9KEU - chains G and F of the 12 polymer chains in the assembly; structure by electron microscopy, 3.70 A resolution.

== Chain G ==
Molecule: Template strand DNA of the promoter
Sequence (100 nucleotides; each row starts with the number of its first residue):
     1 TGCATCCGTGAGTCGAGGGTAATAACGGCCTGTACGCGTCCGTTTCCGGC
    51 ACCCCAAATGAACCGTCCCTGGCTCCAAGGTGAACTCTGGGCGACGAGTG
Disordered / not traced: 78-100

== Chain F ==
Molecule: RNA polymerase sigma factor SigA
From: Mycobacterium tuberculosis H37Rv
UniProtKB: P9WGI1 (SIGA_MYCTU); residues 1-528 here = UniProt positions 1-528
Chain sequence (528 residues; row label = number of the first residue in the row):
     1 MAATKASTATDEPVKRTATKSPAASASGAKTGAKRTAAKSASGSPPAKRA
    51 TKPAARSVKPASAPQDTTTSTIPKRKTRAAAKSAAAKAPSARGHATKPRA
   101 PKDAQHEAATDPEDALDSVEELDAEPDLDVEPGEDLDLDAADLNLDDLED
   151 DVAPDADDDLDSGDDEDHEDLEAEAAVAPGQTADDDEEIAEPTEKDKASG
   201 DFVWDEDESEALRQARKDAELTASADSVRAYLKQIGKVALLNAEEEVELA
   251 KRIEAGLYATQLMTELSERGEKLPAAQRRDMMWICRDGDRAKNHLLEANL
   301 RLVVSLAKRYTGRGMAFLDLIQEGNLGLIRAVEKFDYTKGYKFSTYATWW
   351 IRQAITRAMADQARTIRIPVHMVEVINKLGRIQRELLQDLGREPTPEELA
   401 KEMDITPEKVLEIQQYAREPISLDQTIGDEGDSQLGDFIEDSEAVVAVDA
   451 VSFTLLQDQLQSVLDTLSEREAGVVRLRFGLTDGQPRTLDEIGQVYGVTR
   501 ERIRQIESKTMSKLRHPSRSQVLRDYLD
Disordered / not traced: 1-205, 528

== How chain G and chain F interact ==
Pairs across the interface (24; chain G residue first):
  DG17(G) - Asp429(F)  sugar contact
  DG17(G) - Glu430(F)  hydrogen bond to the base
  DG17(G) - Asp432(F)  hydrogen bond to the base
  DG18(G) - Ile427(F)  phosphate contact
  DG19(G) - Ile427(F)  phosphate contact
  DA21(G) - Glu419(F)  base contact
  DA22(G) - Arg313(F)  hydrogen bond to the base
  DA22(G) - Arg384(F)  hydrogen bond to the base
  DT23(G) - Arg313(F)  hydrogen bond to the base
  DT23(G) - Asn377(F)  base contact
  DT23(G) - Gly380(F)  base contact
  DT23(G) - Arg381(F)  base contact
  DT23(G) - Arg384(F)  base contact
  DA24(G) - Arg309(F)  salt bridge to the phosphate
  DA24(G) - Tyr310(F)  hydrogen bond to the phosphate
  DA24(G) - Arg313(F)  salt bridge to the phosphate
  DA24(G) - Trp349(F)  base contact
  DA24(G) - Arg352(F)  base contact
  DA25(G) - Arg313(F)  salt bridge to the phosphate
  DA25(G) - Gln353(F)  base contact
  DA25(G) - Thr356(F)  base contact
  DC26(G) - Glu374(F)  base contact
  DC26(G) - Lys378(F)  salt bridge to the phosphate
  DC26(G) - Arg381(F)  salt bridge to the phosphate
Also at the interface, not in a pair above, chain G (11 interface residues in all): DT20, DG27
Also at the interface, not in a pair above, chain F (20 interface residues in all): Ile421, Gln425

== Overview ==
11 residues of chain G face 20 of chain F across their interface; the contacts include 6 hydrogen bonds and 5
salt bridges. Polar pairs include DG17(G)-Glu430(F), DG17(G)-Asp432(F) and DA22(G)-Arg313(F).
Here chain G is Template strand DNA of the promoter and chain F is RNA polymerase sigma factor SigA
(Mycobacterium tuberculosis H37Rv). Entry 9KEU (Cryo-EM structure of Mycobacterium tuberculosis transcription
activation complex with four PhoP molecules (composite map)) was determined by electron microscopy (same
publication as 9JI2, 9KET and 9KEV).
